PDB entry 5HZ5 | X-ray diffraction, 1.40 A resolution | chain A

[Chain A]
Molecule: Fatty acid-binding protein, epidermal
Source organism: Homo sapiens
Notes: fragment: soluble form, residues 2-135
UniProt: Q01469 (FABP5_HUMAN); residues 2-135 here = UniProt positions 2-135
Amino-acid sequence (134 residues; numbered 2 to 135; the number before each row is that of its first residue):
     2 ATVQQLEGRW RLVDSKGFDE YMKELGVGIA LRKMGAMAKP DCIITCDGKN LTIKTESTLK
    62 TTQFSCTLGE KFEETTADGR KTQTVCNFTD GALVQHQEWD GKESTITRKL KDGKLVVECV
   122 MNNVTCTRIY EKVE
Cystine bridges: C120-C127
Ligand contacts: 65X (6-chloro-4-phenyl-2-(piperidin-1-yl)-3-(1H-tetrazol-5-yl)quinoline): F19, Y22, M23, L26, V28, L32, M35, G36, A39, P41, T56, S58, K61, A78, D79, I107, R109, V118, C120, C127, R129, Y131
Curated features (UniProtKB/Swiss-Prot):
  - motif: K24 to K34 (Nuclear localization signal)
  - binding site (N-eicosanoyl ethanolamine): C43, R109, Y131
  - binding site ((9Z,12Z)-octadecadienoate): R129 to Y131
  - binding site (hexadecanoate): Y131
  - modified residue: A2 (N-acetylalanine), K17 (N6-acetyllysine), Y131 (Phosphotyrosine)
  - mutagenesis: K24 (K24A: Loss of ligand-induced nuclear import; when associated with A-33 and A-34), R33 (R33A: Loss of ligand-induced nuclear import; when associated with A-24 and A-34), K34 (K34A: Loss of ligand-induced nuclear import; when associated with A-24 and A-33)

[Summary]
Bound to chain A: compound 65X. From UniProt: 3 N-eicosanoyl ethanolamine-binding residues, 3
(9Z,12Z)-octadecadienoate-binding residues, hexadecanoate-binding residue Y131 and 3 mutagenesis sites.
Chain A is Fatty acid-binding protein, epidermal (Homo sapiens); the structure, FABP5 in complex with
6-Chloro-4-phenyl-2-piperidin-1-yl-3-(1H-tetrazol-5-yl)-quinoline, was determined by X-ray diffraction
together with 5HZ6, 5HZ8 and 5HZ9 from the same study.
